Entry 3U16 (X-ray diffraction, 2.10 A resolution); this record covers chain A.

[Chain A]
Name: Peptide arylation enzyme
From: Acinetobacter baumannii
Notes: EC 6.2.1.-; engineered mutation(s): P45L
UniProtKB: B2HVG8 (B2HVG8_ACIBC); residue numbers follow UniProt; this construct covers 1-542
Amino-acid sequence (544 residues; numbered -1 to 542; the number before each row is that of its first residue; numbers below 1 keep their minus sign (Gly-1 is residue -1)):
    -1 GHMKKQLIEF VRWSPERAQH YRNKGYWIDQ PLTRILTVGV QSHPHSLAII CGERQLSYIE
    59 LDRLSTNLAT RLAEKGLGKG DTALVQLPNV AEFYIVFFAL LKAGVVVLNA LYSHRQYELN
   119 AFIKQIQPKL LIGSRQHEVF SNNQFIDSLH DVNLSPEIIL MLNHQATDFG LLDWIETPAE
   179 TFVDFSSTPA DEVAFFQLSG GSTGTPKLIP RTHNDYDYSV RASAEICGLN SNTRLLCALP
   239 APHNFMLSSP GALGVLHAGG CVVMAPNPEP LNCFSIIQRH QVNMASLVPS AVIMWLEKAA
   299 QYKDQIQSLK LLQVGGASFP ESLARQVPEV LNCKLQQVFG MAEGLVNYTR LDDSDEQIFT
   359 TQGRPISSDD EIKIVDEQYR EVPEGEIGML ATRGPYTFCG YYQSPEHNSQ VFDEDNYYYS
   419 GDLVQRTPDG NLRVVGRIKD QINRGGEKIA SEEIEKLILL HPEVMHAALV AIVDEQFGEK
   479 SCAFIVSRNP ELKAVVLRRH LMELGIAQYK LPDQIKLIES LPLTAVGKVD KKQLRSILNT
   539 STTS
Disordered / not traced: -1 to 2, 199-200, 438-542
Construct notes: expression tag (-1 to 0)
Bound ions: Ca2+ site 1: Gln53, Glu58; Ca2+ site 2: Gln305, Leu307, Asn330; Ca2+ site 3: Glu327, Asn330
Ligand contacts: H89 (6-[4-(benzyloxy)phenyl]-1-(pyridin-4-ylmethyl)-1H-pyrazolo[3,4-b]pyridine-4-carboxylic acid): Leu237, Pro238, His241, Asn242, Phe243, Ser247, Pro266, Val286, Gly313, Gly314, Val336, Phe337, Gly338, Met339, Ala340, Val344
Reported in the primary citation:
  - binding site for H89: His241, Asn242, Phe243, Pro266, Val286, Gly338, Arg435
  - conformationally variable residues (order/disorder transition): Arg435
  - specificity-determining residues: Ala289 (proposed by the authors, not directly observed)

[Overview]
Bound to chain A: compound H89. Gln53 and Glu58 coordinate Ca2+ site 1. Gln305, Leu307 and Asn330 form the
Ca2+ site 2. The paper reports a binding site for H89 at His241, Asn242 and Phe243 among others; the
specificity determinant Ala289.
Chain A is Peptide arylation enzyme (Acinetobacter baumannii); the structure, Structure of BasE N-terminal
domain from Acinetobacter baumannii bound to
6-(p-benzyloxy)phenyl-1-(pyridin-4-ylmethyl)-1H-pyrazolo[3,4-b]pyridine-4-carboxylic acid, was determined by
X-ray diffraction (same publication as 3U17).
